4GKJ - chains A and J of the 23 polymer chains in the assembly; structure by X-ray diffraction, 3.30 A resolution.

# Chain A
Molecule: 16S rRNA
Source organism: Thermus thermophilus
Sequence (1513 nucleotides; numbered 5 to 1521; 4 numbers in that range are skipped by the numbering (no residue carries them; nothing is unmodelled there); the number before each row is that of its first residue):
     5 UGGAGAGUUUGAUCCUGGCUCAGGGUGAACGCUGGCGGCGUGCCUAAGAC
    55 AUGCAAGUCGUGCGGGCCGCGGGGUUUUACUCCGUGGUCAGCGGCGGACG
   105 GGUGAGUAACGCGUGGGUGACCUACCCGGAAGAGGGGGACAACCCGGGGA
   155 AACUCGGGCUAAUCCCCCAUGUGGACCCGCCCCUUGGGGUGUGUCCAAAG
   205 GGCUUUGCCCGCUUCCGGAUGGGCCCGCGUCCCAUCAGCUAGUUGGUGGG
   255 GUAAUGGCCCACCAAGGCGACGACGGGUAGCCGGUCUGAGAGGAUGGCCG
   305 GCCACAGGGGCACUGAGACACGGGCCCCACUCCUACGGGAGGCAGCAGUU
   355 AGGAAUCUUCCGCAAUGGGCGCAAGCCUGACGGAGCGACGCCGCUUGGAG
   405 GAAGAAGCCCUUCGGGGUGUAAACUCCUGAACCCGGGACGAAACCCCCGA
   455 CGAGGGGACUGACGGUACCGGGGUAAUAGCGCCGGCCAACUCCGUGCCAG
   505 CAGCCGCGGUAAUACGGAGGGCGCGAGCGUUACCCGGAUUCACUGGGCGU
   555 AAAGGGCGUGUAGGCGGCCUGGGGCGUCCCAUGUGAAAGACCACGGCUCA
   605 ACCGUGGGGGAGCGUGGGAUACGCUCAGGCUAGACGGUGGGAGAGGGUGG
   655 UGGAAUUCCCGGAGUAGCGGUGAAAUGCGCAGAUACCGGGAGGAACGCCG
   705 AUGGCGAAGGCAGCCACCUGGUCCACCCGUGACGCUGAGGCGCGAAAGCG
   755 UGGGGAGCAAACCGGAUUAGAUACCCGGGUAGUCCACGCCCUAAACGAUG
   805 CGCGCUAGGUCUCUGGGUCUCCUGGGGGCCGAAGCUAACGCGUUAAGCGC
   855 GCCGCCUGGGGAGUACGGCCGCAAGGCUGAAACUCAAAGGAAUUGACGGG
   905 GGCCCGCACAAGCGGUGGAGCAUGUGGUUUAAUUCGAAGCAACGCGAAGA
   955 ACCUUACCAGGCCUUGACAUGCUAGGGAACCCGGGUGAAAGCCUGGGGUG
  1005 CCCCGCGAGGGGAGCCCUAGCACAGGUGCUGCAUGGCCGUCGUCAGCUCG
  1055 UGCCGUGAGGUGUUGGGUUAAGUCCCGCAACGAGCGCAACCCCCGCCGUU
  1105 AGUUGCCAGCGGUUCGGCCGGGCACUCUAACGGGACUGCCCGCGAAAGCG
  1155 GGAGGAAGGAGGGGACGACGUCUGGUCAGCAUGGCCCUUACGGCCUGGGC
  1205 GACACACGUGCUACAAUGCCCACUACAAAGCGAUGCCACCCGGCAACGGG
  1255 GAGCUAAUCGCAAAAAGGUGGGCCCAGUUCGGAUUGGGGUCUGCAACCCG
  1305 ACCCCAUGAAGCCGGAAUCGCUAGUAAUCGCGGAUCAGCCAUGCCGCGGU
  1355 GAAUACGUUCCCGGGCCUUGUACACACCGCCCGUCACGCCAUGGGAGCGG
  1405 GCUCUACCCGAAGUCGCCGGGAGCCUACGGGCAGGCGCCGAGGGUAGGGC
  1455 CCGUGACUGGGGCGAAGUCGUAACAAGGUAGCUGUACCGGAAGGUGCGGC
  1505 UGGAUCA
  1516 CUUUCU
Sequence notes: insertion (1005, 1013, 1225-1226); conflict U1517 (C1508 in 48256), U1519 (C1510 in 48256)
Bound ions: Mg2+ site 1 near U12 (its only coordinating residue here); Mg2+ site 2 near G21 (its only coordinating residue here); Mg2+ site 3 near C48 (its only coordinating residue here); Mg2+ site 4 near A53 (its only coordinating residue here); Mg2+ site 5: A109, G110, G284; Mg2+ site 6 near G115 (its only coordinating residue here); Mg2+ site 7 near G133 (its only coordinating residue here); Mg2+ site 8 near G152 (its only coordinating residue here); Mg2+ site 9 near A201 (its only coordinating residue here); Mg2+ site 10 near G246 (its only coordinating residue here); Mg2+ site 11 near G252 (its only coordinating residue here); Mg2+ site 12: G255, U256; 54 more Mg2+ sites not listed
Ligand contacts: paromomycin (PAR): G1387, U1388, C1389, A1390, C1391, C1467, G1468, A1469, A1470, G1471, U1472, C1473

# Chain J
Name: 30S ribosomal protein S10
Source organism: Thermus thermophilus
UniProtKB: Q5SHN7 (RS10_THET8); residues 3-100 here = UniProt positions 3-100
Amino-acid sequence (98 residues; row label = number of the first residue in the row):
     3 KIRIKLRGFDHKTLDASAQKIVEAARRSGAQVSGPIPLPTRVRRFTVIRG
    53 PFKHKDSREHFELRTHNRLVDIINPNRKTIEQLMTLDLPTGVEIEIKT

# Chain A / chain J interface
Pairs across the interface (73; chain A residue first):
  G940(A) with Phe-54(J), sugar contact
  A941(A) with Phe-54(J), sugar contact; Lys-55(J), hydrogen bond to the sugar
  A946(A) with Lys-55(J), salt bridge to the phosphate; His-56(J), salt bridge to the phosphate
  C949(A) with Lys-55(J), sugar contact; His-56(J), sugar contact; Lys-57(J), salt bridge to the phosphate
  G950(A) with Phe-54(J), base contact; Lys-55(J), hydrogen bond to the sugar
  A952(A) with Thr-48(J), base contact; Arg-60(J), base contact
  G1040(A) with Pro-53(J), base contact
  C1041(A) with Arg-51(J), hydrogen bond to the sugar; Gly-52(J), sugar contact; Pro-53(J), base contact
  C1042(A) with Arg-51(J), sugar contact; Gly-52(J), sugar contact; His-56(J), hydrogen bond to the sugar; Ser-59(J), hydrogen bond to the phosphate
  G1043(A) with His-56(J), hydrogen bond to the sugar; Ser-59(J), hydrogen bond to the phosphate
  A1105(A) with Ser-35(J), phosphate contact; Gly-36(J), phosphate contact; Pro-37(J), hydrogen bond to the sugar; Ile-38(J), sugar contact; Pro-39(J), base contact
  G1106(A) with Val-34(J), phosphate contact; Ser-35(J), sugar contact; Gly-36(J), hydrogen bond to the phosphate; Ile-38(J), sugar contact
  U1107(A) with Arg-5(J), hydrogen bond to the base; Ser-35(J), hydrogen bond to the phosphate; Ile-38(J), phosphate contact; Asp-73(J), base contact
  U1132(A) with Pro-39(J), base contact; Leu-40(J), hydrogen bond to the sugar; Pro-41(J), sugar contact
  A1133(A) with Pro-39(J), sugar contact; Pro-41(J), sugar contact; Thr-42(J), hydrogen bond to the phosphate; Arg-70(J), hydrogen bond to the phosphate
  A1134(A) with His-13(J), hydrogen bond to the phosphate; Asp-17(J), sugar contact; His-68(J), phosphate contact; Arg-70(J), salt bridge to the phosphate
  C1135(A) with His-13(J), phosphate contact
  C1170(A) with Arg-51(J), salt bridge to the phosphate
  G1178(A) with His-56(J), base contact
  G1179(A) with Phe-54(J), sugar contact; Lys-55(J), sugar contact
  U1180(A) with Phe-54(J), sugar contact
  G1183(A) with Pro-53(J), base contact
  G1234(A) with Val-44(J), phosphate contact; Arg-46(J), salt bridge to the phosphate
  C1235(A) with Arg-43(J), base contact; Val-44(J), phosphate contact; Arg-45(J), phosphate contact
  G1236(A) with Arg-43(J), hydrogen bond to the base
  U1259(A) with Lys-99(J), base contact
  A1260(A) with Lys-7(J), salt bridge to the phosphate; Arg-9(J), salt bridge to the phosphate; Arg-43(J), base contact; Glu-97(J), phosphate contact
  A1261(A) with Lys-7(J), salt bridge to the phosphate; Leu-40(J), phosphate contact; Pro-41(J), sugar contact; Arg-43(J), salt bridge to the phosphate
  C1348(A) with Arg-60(J), hydrogen bond to the sugar
  C1349(A) with Thr-48(J), hydrogen bond to the sugar; Arg-60(J), sugar contact; His-62(J), phosphate contact
  G1350(A) with His-62(J), salt bridge to the phosphate
Interface residues without a listed pair, chain A (34 interface residues in all): A942, C947, A1169
Interface residues without a listed pair, chain J (35 interface residues in all): Leu-71

# Overview
34 residues of chain A and 35 residues of chain J are in contact, with 18 hydrogen bonds and 11 salt bridges.
Polar contacts include U1107(A)/Arg-5(J), G1236(A)/Arg-43(J) and A941(A)/Lys-55(J). Chain A binds paromomycin.
A109(A), G110(A) and G284(A) form the Mg2+ site 5.
Here chain A is 16S rRNA and chain J is 30S ribosomal protein S10, both from Thermus thermophilus. Entry 4GKJ
(Structure of the Thermus thermophilus 30S ribosomal subunit complexed with a human mitochondrial anticodon
stem loop ...) was determined by X-ray diffraction together with 4GKK from the same study.
